PDB entry 8QZP | electron microscopy, 4.15 A resolution (low resolution: residue-level contacts below are approximate; hydrogen-bond / salt-bridge calls are withheld) | chains D and G of the 8 polymer chains in the assembly

Chain D:
Protein: Citrate synthase
Source organism: Ananas comosus
UniProt: A0A6P5F0R3 (A0A6P5F0R3_ANACO); residue numbers follow UniProt; this construct covers 1-513
Sequence (521 residues; each row starts with the number of its first residue):
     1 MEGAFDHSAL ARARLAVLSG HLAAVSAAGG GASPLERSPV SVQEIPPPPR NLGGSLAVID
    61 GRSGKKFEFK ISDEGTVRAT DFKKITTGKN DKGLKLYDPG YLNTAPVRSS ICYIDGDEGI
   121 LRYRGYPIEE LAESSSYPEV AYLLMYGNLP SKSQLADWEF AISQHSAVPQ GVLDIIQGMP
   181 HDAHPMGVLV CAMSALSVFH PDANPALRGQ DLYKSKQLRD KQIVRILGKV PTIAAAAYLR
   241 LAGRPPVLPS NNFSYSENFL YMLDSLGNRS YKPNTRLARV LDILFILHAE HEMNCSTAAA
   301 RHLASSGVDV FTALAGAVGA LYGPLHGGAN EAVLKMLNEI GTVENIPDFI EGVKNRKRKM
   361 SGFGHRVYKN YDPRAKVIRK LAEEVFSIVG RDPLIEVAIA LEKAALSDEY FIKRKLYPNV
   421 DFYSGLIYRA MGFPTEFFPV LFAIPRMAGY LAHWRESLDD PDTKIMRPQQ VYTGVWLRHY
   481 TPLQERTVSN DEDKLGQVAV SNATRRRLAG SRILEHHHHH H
Disordered / not traced: 1-69, 511-521
Sequence notes: expression tag (514-521)

Chain G:
Protein: Citrate synthase
Source organism: Ananas comosus
UniProt: A0A6P5F0R3 (A0A6P5F0R3_ANACO); the construct has insertions or renumbered stretches relative to UniProt, so the offset changes along the chain: 1-488 = UniProt 1-488; 495-509 = UniProt 499-513
Sequence (521 residues; row label = number of the first residue in the row; note: 6 numbers in that range are skipped by the numbering (no residue carries them; nothing is unmodelled there); a row labelled like 488A-488J holds insertion residues (488A, then the next letters in order)):
     1 MEGAFDHSAL ARARLAVLSG HLAAVSAAGG GASPLERSPV SVQEIPPPPR NLGGSLAVID
    61 GRSGKKFEFK ISDEGTVRAT DFKKITTGKN DKGLKLYDPG YLNTAPVRSS ICYIDGDEGI
   121 LRYRGYPIEE LAESSSYPEV AYLLMYGNLP SKSQLADWEF AISQHSAVPQ GVLDIIQGMP
   181 HDAHPMGVLV CAMSALSVFH PDANPALRGQ DLYKSKQLRD KQIVRILGKV PTIAAAAYLR
   241 LAGRPPVLPS NNFSYSENFL YMLDSLGNRS YKPNTRLARV LDILFILHAE HEMNCSTAAA
   301 RHLASSGVDV FTALAGAVGA LYGPLHGGAN EAVLKMLNEI GTVENIPDFI EGVKNRKRKM
   361 SGFGHRVYKN YDPRAKVIRK LAEEVFSIVG RDPLIEVAIA LEKAALSDEY FIKRKLYPNV
   421 DFYSGLIYRA MGFPTEFFPV LFAIPRMAGY LAHWRESLDD PDTKIMRPQQ VYTGVWLRHY
   481 TPLQERTV
488A-488J SNDEDKLGQV
   495 AVSNATRRRL AGSRILEHHH HHH
Disordered / not traced: 1-105, 461-463, 488A-488J, 509-517
Sequence notes: expression tag (510-517)

How chain D and chain G interact:
Contacting residue pairs (16):
  Tyr271(D) - Gly506(G)
  Tyr271(D) - Ser507(G)
  Lys272(D) - Ser507(G)
  Val500(D) - Gly432(G)
  Asn502(D) - Asp264(G)
  Ala503(D) - Leu266(G)
  Arg505(D) - Asp264(G)
  Arg506(D) - Asp264(G)
  Arg506(D) - Ser265(G)
  Arg506(D) - Tyr271(G)
  Ala509(D) - Tyr271(G)
  Ala509(D) - Lys272(G)
  Ala509(D) - Pro273(G)
  Ala509(D) - Asn274(G)
  Gly510(D) - Tyr271(G)
  Gly510(D) - Lys272(G)
Interface residues without a listed pair, chain D (18 interface residues in all): Asp182, Asp264, Pro273, Asn274, Val389, Ala430, Met431, Gly432, Arg507
Interface residues without a listed pair, chain G (17 interface residues in all): Asp182, Ala242, Thr500, Arg501, Arg503, Ala505, Arg508

In short:
Chain D and chain G form an interface of 18 and 17 residues respectively.
Both chains are Citrate synthase (Ananas comosus). Entry 8QZP (Structure of the non-mitochondrial citrate
synthase from Ananas comosus) was determined by electron microscopy (same publication as 8QWB).
